Entry 5TH6 (X-ray diffraction, 1.70 A resolution); this record covers chain A.

[Chain A]
Name: Matrix metalloproteinase-9
Organism: Homo sapiens
Notes: EC 3.4.24.35
UniProtKB: P14780 (MMP9_HUMAN); residue numbers follow UniProt; this construct covers 40-215, 391-443
Amino-acid sequence (231 residues; numbered 38 to 443; 175 numbers in that range are skipped by the numbering (no residue carries them; nothing is unmodelled there); the number before each row is that of its first residue):
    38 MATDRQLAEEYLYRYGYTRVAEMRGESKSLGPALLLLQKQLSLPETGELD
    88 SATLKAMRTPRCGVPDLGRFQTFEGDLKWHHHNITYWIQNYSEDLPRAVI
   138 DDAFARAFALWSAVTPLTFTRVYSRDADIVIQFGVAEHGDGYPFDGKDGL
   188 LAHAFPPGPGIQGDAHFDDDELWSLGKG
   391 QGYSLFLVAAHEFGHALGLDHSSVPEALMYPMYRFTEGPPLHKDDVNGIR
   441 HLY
Disordered / not traced: 38-40, 59-66
Sequence notes: initiating methionine (38); expression tag (39)
Ion coordination: Zn2+ site 1: C99, H401, H405, H411; Ca2+ site 1: D131, D206, E208; Ca2+ site 2: D165, G197, Q199, D201; Zn2+ site 2: H175, D177, H190, H203; Ca2+ site 3: D182, G183, D185, L187, D205, E208
UniProt features mapped onto this chain:
  - motif: P97 to L104 (Cysteine switch)
  - binding site (Zn(2+)): C99, H175, D177, H190, H203, H401, H405, H411
  - binding site (Ca(2+)): D131, D165, D182, G183, D185, L187, G197, Q199, D201, D205, D206, E208
  - site (Cleavage): E59, M60, R106, F107
  - glycosylation (N-linked (GlcNAc...) asparagine): N120, N127
  - active site: E402
  - mutagenesis: E402 (E402Q: Loss of activity)

[Overview]
C99, H401, H405 and H411 form the Zn2+ site 1. D131, D206 and E208 form the Ca2+ site 1. Curated annotation
(UniProt) lists 8 Zn2+-binding residues, 12 Ca2+-binding residues, active-site residue E402 and one
mutagenesis site.
Chain A is Matrix metalloproteinase-9 (Homo sapiens); the structure, Structure determination of a potent,
selective antibody inhibitor of human MMP9 (apo MMP9), was determined by X-ray diffraction, deposited together
with 5TH9.
